Entry 9I1R (electron microscopy, 2.51 A resolution); this record covers chains D and S of the 50 polymer chains in the assembly.

== Chain D ==
Name: Allophycocyanin beta subunit apoprotein
Source organism: Chroococcidiopsis thermalis PCC 7203
Reference sequence: K9TVG8 (K9TVG8_CHRTP); residue numbers follow UniProt; this construct covers 1-161
Amino-acid sequence (161 residues; numbered 1 to 161; the number before each row is that of its first residue):
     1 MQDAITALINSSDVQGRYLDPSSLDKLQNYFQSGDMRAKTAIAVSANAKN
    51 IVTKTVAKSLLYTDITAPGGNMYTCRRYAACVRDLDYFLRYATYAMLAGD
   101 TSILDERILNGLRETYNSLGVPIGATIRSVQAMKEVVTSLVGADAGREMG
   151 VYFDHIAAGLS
Covalently attached groups: phycocyanobilin (CYC) linked to Cys81
Modified / non-standard residues: Asn71 (N-methyl asparagine; MEN)
Ligand contacts:
  - phycocyanobilin (CYC), molecule 1: Leu60, Ile65, Asn71, Met72, Arg76, Arg77, Ala80, Arg83, Asp84, Leu85, Tyr87, Phe88, Tyr91, Arg107, Ile108, Leu112, Thr115, Tyr116, Leu119, Val121, Pro122, Ala125, Thr126, Ser129
  - phycocyanobilin (CYC), molecule 2: Leu61, Tyr62, Thr66, Met72, Tyr73, Thr74, Cys75, Tyr78
From the paper describing this entry:
  - binding site for phycocyanobilin: Cys75

== Chain S ==
Name: Phycobilisome 7.8 kDa linker polypeptide, allophycocyanin-associated, core
Source organism: Chroococcidiopsis thermalis PCC 7203
Reference sequence: K9U510 (K9U510_CHRTP); numbering as in UniProt (aligned over 1-67)
Amino-acid sequence (67 residues; row label = number of the first residue in the row):
     1 MRMFKVTACVPSQTRIRTQRELQNTYFTKLVPYDNWFREQQRIMKMGGKI
    51 VKVQLATGKPGMNTGLL
Ligand contacts:
  - phycocyanobilin (CYC), molecule 1: Arg2, Phe4, Tyr33, Trp36, Phe37, Gln40, Gln41, Met44
  - phycocyanobilin (CYC), molecule 2: Pro11, Ser12, Arg15, Leu22, Gln23, Asn24, Thr25

== Interface between chain D and chain S ==
Contacting residue pairs - 38 pairs, chain D then chain S:
  Tyr73(D) with Asn63(S)
  Thr74(D) with Asn63(S)
  Arg76(D) with Arg2(S); Met62(S), hydrogen bond (side chain-backbone); Leu66(S)
  Arg77(D) with Gly61(S); Met62(S), hydrogen bond (side chain-backbone); Asn63(S), hydrogen bond
  Arg83(D) with Phe37(S)
  Tyr87(D) with Phe37(S); Gln41(S)
  Tyr91(D) with Gln41(S), hydrogen bond; Lys45(S)
  Glu106(D) with Met44(S)
  Arg107(D) with Gln41(S); Met44(S); Lys45(S)
  Ile108(D) with Met44(S)
  Asn110(D) with Gln40(S), hydrogen bond (backbone-side chain); Met44(S); Gly48(S), hydrogen bond (side chain-backbone); Lys49(S); Ile50(S), hydrogen bond (side chain-backbone)
  Gly111(D) with Gln40(S); Ile50(S)
  Leu112(D) with Gln40(S)
  Glu114(D) with Val51(S); Lys52(S); Val53(S), hydrogen bond (side chain-backbone)
  Thr115(D) with Trp36(S), hydrogen bond; Gln40(S); Val53(S)
  Ser118(D) with Phe4(S); Leu55(S); Pro60(S)
  Leu119(D) with Phe4(S), hydrophobic; Tyr33(S), hydrophobic; Pro60(S)
Other interface residues (no listed pair), chain D (19 interface residues in all): Asp84, Gly120
Other interface residues (no listed pair), chain S (22 interface residues in all): Gln54

== Overview ==
Chain D and chain S form an interface of 19 and 22 residues respectively, with 9 hydrogen bonds. Among the
polar pairs are Arg76(D)-Met62(S), Arg77(D)-Met62(S) and Arg77(D)-Asn63(S). Bound to chain D: phycocyanobilin.
Ligands of chain S: phycocyanobilin. Covalently linked phycocyanobilin: at Cys81(D). The paper reports a
binding site for phycocyanobilin at Cys75(D).
Here chain D is Allophycocyanin beta subunit apoprotein and chain S is Phycobilisome 7.8 kDa linker
polypeptide, allophycocyanin-associated, core, both from Chroococcidiopsis thermalis PCC 7203. Entry 9I1R
(Structure of the bicylindrical allophycocyanin core expressed during far-red light photoacclimation (FaRLiP))
was determined by electron microscopy.
